Entry 1ZQK (X-ray diffraction, 3.20 A resolution); this record covers chains P and A of the 3 polymer chains in the assembly.

[Chain P]
Molecule: 7-nt DNA strand
Sequence (7 nucleotides; numbered 1 to 7; the number before each row is that of its first residue):
     1 TCTAATG
Metal / ion sites: K+: DT6 (shared with Thr101(A), Val103(A), Ile106(A) of chain A)

[Chain A]
Name: Protein (DNA polymerase beta (e.c.2.7.7.7))
Source organism: Homo sapiens
Reference sequence: P06746 (DPOB_HUMAN); residues 2-335 here correspond to UniProt positions 1-334 (UniProt number = residue number - 1)
Chain sequence (335 residues; row label = number of the first residue in the row):
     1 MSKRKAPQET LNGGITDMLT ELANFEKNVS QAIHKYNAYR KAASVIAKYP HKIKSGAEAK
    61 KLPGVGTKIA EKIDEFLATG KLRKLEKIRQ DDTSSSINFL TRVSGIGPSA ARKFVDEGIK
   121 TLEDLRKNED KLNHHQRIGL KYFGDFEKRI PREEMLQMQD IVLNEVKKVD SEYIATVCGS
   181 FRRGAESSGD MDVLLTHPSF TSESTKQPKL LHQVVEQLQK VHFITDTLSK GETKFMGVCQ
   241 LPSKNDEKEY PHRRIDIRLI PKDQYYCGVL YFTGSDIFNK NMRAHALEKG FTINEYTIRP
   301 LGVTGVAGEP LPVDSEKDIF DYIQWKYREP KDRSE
Disordered / not traced: 1-8
Metal / ion sites: K+ site 1: Lys60, Leu62, Val65; K+ site 2: Thr101, Val103, Ile106 (shared with DT6(P) of chain P)
Curated features (UniProtKB/Swiss-Prot):
  - binding site (K(+)): Lys61
  - binding site (Na(+)): Lys61

[How chain P and chain A interact]
Contacting residue pairs (16):
  DA4(P) with Ser109(A), sugar contact
  DA5(P) with Gly105(A), phosphate contact; Ile106(A), phosphate contact; Gly107(A), hydrogen bond to the phosphate; Pro108(A), phosphate contact; Ser109(A), hydrogen bond to the phosphate; Ala110(A), hydrogen bond to the phosphate
  DT6(P) with Val103(A), phosphate contact; Ser104(A), phosphate contact; Gly105(A), hydrogen bond to the phosphate; Ile106(A), phosphate contact; Lys234(A), base contact; Met236(A), sugar contact
  DG7(P) with Arg254(A), salt bridge to the phosphate; Asp256(A), phosphate contact; Arg258(A), phosphate contact
Other interface residues (no listed pair), chain A (16 interface residues in all): His135, Asp190, Asp192

[Summary]
The interface between chain P and chain A involves 4 residues on one side and 16 on the other; the contacts
include 4 hydrogen bonds and 1 salt bridge. Polar contacts include DA5(P)-Gly107(A), DA5(P)-Ser109(A) and
DA5(P)-Ala110(A).
Chain P is a 7-nt DNA strand and chain A is Protein (DNA polymerase beta (e.c.2.7.7.7)) (Homo sapiens); the
structure, DNA polymerase beta (pol B) (e.c.2.7.7.7) complexed with seven base pairs of DNA; soaked in the
..., was determined by X-ray diffraction together with 1ZQA, 1ZQB, 1ZQC, 1ZQD, 1ZQE, 1ZQG and 28 further
entries from the same study.
